Entry 3KRD (X-ray diffraction, 2.50 A resolution); this record covers chains D and Q of the 42 polymer chains in the assembly.

== Chain D (and Q) ==
Molecule: Proteasome subunit alpha
From: Mycobacterium tuberculosis
Notes: fragment: 20S proteasome alpha subunit; chain Q of this document is another copy of the same molecule, construct and numbering; everything in this record applies to it too
UniProt: A5U4D5 (PSA_MYCTA); residues 1-248 here = UniProt positions 1-248
Amino-acid sequence (248 residues; each row starts with the number of its first residue):
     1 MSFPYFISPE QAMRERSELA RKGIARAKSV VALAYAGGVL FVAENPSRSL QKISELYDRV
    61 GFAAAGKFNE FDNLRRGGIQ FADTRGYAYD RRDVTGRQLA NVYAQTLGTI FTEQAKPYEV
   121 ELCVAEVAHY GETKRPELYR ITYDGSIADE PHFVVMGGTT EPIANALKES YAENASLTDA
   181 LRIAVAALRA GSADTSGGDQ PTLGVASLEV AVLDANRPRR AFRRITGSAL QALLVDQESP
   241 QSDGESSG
Disordered / not traced: 1-7, 191-204, 235-248 (chain Q: 1-7, 192-204, 235-248)

== How chain D and chain Q interact ==
Contacting residue pairs - 32 pairs, chain D then chain Q:
  Ser8(D) with Glu15(Q), hydrogen bond
  Pro9(D) with Glu15(Q)
  Glu10(D) with Glu15(Q), hydrogen bond (backbone-side chain); Glu18(Q); Lys22(Q), salt bridge
  Met13(D) with Leu19(Q), hydrophobic; Lys116(Q); Glu119(Q)
  Arg97(D) with Ser49(Q)
  Asn101(D) with Phe68(Q); Asp72(Q), hydrogen bond; Arg76(Q)
  Ala104(D) with Asn69(Q)
  Gln105(D) with Asn69(Q); Asn73(Q), hydrogen bond
  Gly108(D) with Asn69(Q)
  Thr112(D) with Ala115(Q); Lys116(Q)
  Arg135(D) with Arg48(Q)
  Glu137(D) with Arg48(Q); Ser49(Q), hydrogen bond
  Tyr139(D) with Ser49(Q), hydrogen bond; Leu50(Q), hydrophobic
  Asp144(D) with Lys67(Q), salt bridge
  Gly145(D) with Lys67(Q); Asn69(Q)
  Ser146(D) with Lys67(Q)
  Ile147(D) with Leu50(Q), hydrophobic; Phe68(Q), hydrophobic
  Asp149(D) with Ser47(Q), hydrogen bond; Arg48(Q); Leu50(Q)
Other interface residues (no listed pair), chain D (19 interface residues in all): Glu113
Other interface residues (no listed pair), chain Q (18 interface residues in all): Arg16

== Summary ==
The interface between chain D and chain Q involves 19 residues on one side and 18 on the other; the contacts
include 7 hydrogen bonds and 2 salt bridges. Among the polar pairs are Glu10(D)-Lys22(Q), Asp144(D)-Lys67(Q)
and Ser8(D)-Glu15(Q).
Chain D and chain Q are both Proteasome subunit alpha (Mycobacterium tuberculosis); the structure, Crystal
Structure of Mycobacterium Tuberculosis Proteasome in complex with Fellutamide B, was determined by X-ray
diffraction.
